PDB entry 8GAG | electron microscopy, 3.30 A resolution | chains A and B of the 5 polymer chains in the assembly

Chain A:
Protein: Guanine nucleotide-binding protein G(i) subunit alpha-1
Organism: Homo sapiens
UniProt: P63096 (GNAI1_HUMAN); residue numbers follow UniProt; this construct covers 1-354
Amino-acid sequence (354 residues; numbered 1 to 354; the number before each row is that of its first residue):
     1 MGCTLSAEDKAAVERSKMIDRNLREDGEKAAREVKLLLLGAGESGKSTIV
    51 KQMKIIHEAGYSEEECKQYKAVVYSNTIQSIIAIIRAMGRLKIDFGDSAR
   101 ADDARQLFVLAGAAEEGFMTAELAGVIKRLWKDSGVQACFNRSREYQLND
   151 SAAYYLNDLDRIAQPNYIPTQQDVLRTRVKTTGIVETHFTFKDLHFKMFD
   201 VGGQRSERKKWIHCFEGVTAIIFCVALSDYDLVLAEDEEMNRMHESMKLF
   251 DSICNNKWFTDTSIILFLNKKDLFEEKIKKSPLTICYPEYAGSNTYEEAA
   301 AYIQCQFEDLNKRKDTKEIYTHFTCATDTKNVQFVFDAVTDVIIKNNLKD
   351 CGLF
Not modelled in the structure: 1-2, 55-181, 233-239
Swiss-Prot annotation at these positions:
  - region: Lys-35 to Thr-48 (G1 motif), Asp-173 to Thr-181 (G2 motif), Phe-196 to Arg-205 (G3 motif), Ile-265 to Asp-272 (G4 motif), Thr-324 to Thr-329 (G5 motif)
  - binding site (GTP): Glu-43 to Thr-48, Ser-151, Leu-175 to Thr-181, Asp-200 to Gln-204, Asn-269 to Asp-272, Ala-326
  - binding site (Mg(2+)): Ser-47, Thr-181
  - modified residue: Arg-178 (ADP-ribosylarginine), Gln-204 (Deamidated glutamine), Cys-351 (ADP-ribosylcysteine)
  - lipidation: Gly-2 (N-myristoyl glycine), Cys-3 (S-palmitoyl cysteine)

Chain B:
Protein: Guanine nucleotide-binding protein G(I)/G(S)/G(T) subunit beta-1
Organism: Homo sapiens
UniProt: P62873 (GBB1_HUMAN); numbering as in UniProt (aligned over 3-340)
Amino-acid sequence (338 residues; numbered 3 to 340; the number before each row is that of its first residue):
     3 ELDQLRQEAEQLKNQIRDARKACADATLSQITNNIDPVGRIQMRTRRTLR
    53 GHLAKIYAMHWGTDSRLLVSASQDGKLIIWDSYTTNKVHAIPLRSSWVMT
   103 CAYAPSGNYVACGGLDNICSIYNLKTREGNVRVSRELAGHTGYLSCCRFL
   153 DDNQIVTSSGDTTCALWDIETGQQTTTFTGHTGDVMSLSLAPDTRLFVSG
   203 ACDASAKLWDVREGMCRQTFTGHESDINAICFFPNGNAFATGSDDATCRL
   253 FDLRADQELMTYSHDNIICGITSVSFSKSGRLLLAGYDDFNCNVWDALKA
   303 DRAGVLAGHDNRVSCLGVTDDGMAVATGSWDSFLKIWN
Swiss-Prot annotation at these positions:
  - modified residue: His-266 (Phosphohistidine)

Interface between chain A and chain B:
Contacting residue pairs (28):
  Ala-12(A) with Asn-88(B), hydrogen bond (backbone-side chain)
  Val-13(A) with Asn-88(B)
  Arg-15(A) with Lys-89(B); Val-90(B), hydrogen bond (side chain-backbone); His-91(B)
  Ser-16(A) with Asn-88(B); Lys-89(B), hydrogen bond (side chain-backbone)
  Ile-19(A) with Lys-89(B)
  Asp-20(A) with Lys-89(B), salt bridge
  Leu-23(A) with Gly-53(B); Lys-78(B); Ile-80(B), hydrophobic
  Gly-27(A) with Leu-55(B)
  Gly-183(A) with Leu-117(B); Asn-119(B)
  Phe-199(A) with Trp-99(B), hydrophobic
  Gln-204(A) with Leu-117(B), hydrogen bond (side chain-backbone)
  Ser-206(A) with Tyr-145(B)
  Glu-207(A) with Asp-186(B)
  Lys-210(A) with Tyr-145(B); Met-188(B); Asp-228(B), salt bridge; Asp-246(B), salt bridge
  His-213(A) with Lys-57(B); Tyr-59(B), hydrogen bond
  Cys-214(A) with Trp-99(B)
  Phe-215(A) with Trp-99(B), hydrophobic
  Trp-258(A) with Arg-314(B)
Also at the interface, not in a pair above, chain A (21 interface residues in all): Ile-184, Trp-211, Glu-216
Also at the interface, not in a pair above, chain B (24 interface residues in all): Gln-75, Thr-87, Ala-92, Met-101, Asn-230

In short:
Chain A and chain B form an interface of 21 and 24 residues respectively; the contacts include 5 hydrogen
bonds and 3 salt bridges. Among the polar pairs are Asp-20(A)/Lys-89(B), Lys-210(A)/Asp-228(B) and
Lys-210(A)/Asp-246(B).
Here chain A is Guanine nucleotide-binding protein G(i) subunit alpha-1 and chain B is Guanine
nucleotide-binding protein G(I)/G(S)/G(T) subunit beta-1, both from Homo sapiens. Entry 8GAG (Cannabinoid
receptor 1-Gi complex with novel ligand) was determined by electron microscopy.
